6ND4 - chains 0 and S of the 30 polymer chains in the assembly; structure by electron microscopy, 4.30 A resolution (low resolution: residue-level contacts below are approximate; hydrogen-bond / salt-bridge calls are withheld).

Chain 0:
Molecule: 5'ETS rRNA
From: Saccharomyces cerevisiae BY4741
Sequence (700 nucleotides; row label = number of the first residue in the row; note: 4 numbers in that range are skipped by the numbering (no residue carries them; nothing is unmodelled there)):
     1 AUGCGAAAGC AGUUGAAGAC AAGUNNNNNN NNNNNNNNNN NNNNNNNNNN NNNNNGCUUG
    61 UCGUUCGUUA UGUUUUUGUA AAUGGCCUCG UCAAACGGUG GAGAGAGUCG CUAGGUGAUC
   121 GUCAGAUCUG CCUAGUCUCU AUACAGCGUG UUUAAUUGAC AUGGGUUGAU GCGUAUUGAG
   181 AGAUACAAUU UGGGAAGAAA UUCCCAGAGU GUGUUUCUUU UGCGUUUAAC CUGAACAGUC
   241 UCAUCGUGGG CAUCUUGCGA UUCCAUUGGU GAGCAGCGAA GGAUUUGGUG GAUUACUAGC
   301 UAAUAGCAAU CUAUUUCAAA GAAUUCAAAC UUGGGGGAAU GCCUUGUUGA AUAGCCGGUC
   361 GCAAGACUGU GAUUCUUCAA GUGUAACCUC CUCUCAAAUC AGCGAUAUCA AACGUACCAU
   421 UCCGUGAAAC ACCGGGGUAU CUGUUUGGUG GAACCUGAUU AGAGGAAACU CAAAGAGUGC
   481 UAUGGUAUGG UGACGGAGUG CGCUGGUCAA GAGUGUAAAA GCUUUUUGAA CAGAGAGCAU
   541 UUCCGGCAGC AGAGAGACCU GAAAAAGCAA UUUUUCUGGA AUUUCAGCUG UU
   594 NNNN
   601 NNNNNNAUAA GUAUCUUCUA GCAAGAGGGA AUAGGUGGGA AAAAAAAAAA GAGAUUUCGG
   661 UUUCUUUCUU UUUUACUGCU UGUUGCUUCU UCUUUUAAGA UAGU
Not modelled in the structure: 1-14, 25-55, 70-80, 186-211, 257-262, 353-371, 403-454, 486-493, 545, 556-581, 607-704

Chain S:
Molecule: Utp18
From: Saccharomyces cerevisiae BY4741
UniProt: P40362 (UTP18_YEAST); residues 1-594 here = UniProt positions 1-594
Chain sequence (594 residues; row label = number of the first residue in the row):
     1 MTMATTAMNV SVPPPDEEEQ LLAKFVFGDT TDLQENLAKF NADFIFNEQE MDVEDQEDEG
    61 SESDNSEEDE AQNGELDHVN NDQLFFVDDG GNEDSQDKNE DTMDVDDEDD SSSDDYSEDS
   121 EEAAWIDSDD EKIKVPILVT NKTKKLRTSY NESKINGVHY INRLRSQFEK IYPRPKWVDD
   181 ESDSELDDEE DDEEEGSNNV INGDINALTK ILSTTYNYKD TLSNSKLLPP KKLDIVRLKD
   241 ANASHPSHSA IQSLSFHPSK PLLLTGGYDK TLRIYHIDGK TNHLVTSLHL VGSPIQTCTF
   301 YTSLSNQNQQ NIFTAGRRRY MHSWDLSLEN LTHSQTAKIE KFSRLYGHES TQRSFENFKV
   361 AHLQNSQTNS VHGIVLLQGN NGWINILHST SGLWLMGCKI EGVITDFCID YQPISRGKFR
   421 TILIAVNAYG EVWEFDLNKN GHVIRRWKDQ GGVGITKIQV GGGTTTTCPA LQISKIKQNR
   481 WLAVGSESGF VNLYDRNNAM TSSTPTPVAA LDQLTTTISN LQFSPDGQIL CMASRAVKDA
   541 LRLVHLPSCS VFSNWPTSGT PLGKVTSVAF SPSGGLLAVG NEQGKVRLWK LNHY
Not modelled in the structure: 1-12, 45-121, 185-201, 327-333
UniProt features mapped onto this chain:
  - modified residue (Phosphoserine): Ser182, Ser184

Chain 0 / chain S interface:
Pairs across the interface (44):
  U88(0) - Ser343(S)
  U88(0) - Arg344(S)
  C89(0) - Arg319(S)
  C89(0) - Tyr320(S)
  C89(0) - Ser343(S)
  U162(0) - Arg317(S)
  G163(0) - Arg353(S)
  G163(0) - Ser354(S)
  G164(0) - Arg353(S)
  G164(0) - Asn380(S)
  G165(0) - Asn380(S)
  G165(0) - Asn381(S)
  A234(0) - Thr517(S)
  A234(0) - Arg535(S)
  A234(0) - Ala536(S)
  G278(0) - Ser558(S)
  G278(0) - Gly559(S)
  G278(0) - Thr560(S)
  G278(0) - Pro561(S)
  G278(0) - Leu562(S)
  G278(0) - Gly563(S)
  A279(0) - Arg237(S)
  A279(0) - Gly559(S)
  A280(0) - Leu233(S)
  A280(0) - Asp234(S)
  A280(0) - Ile235(S)
  A280(0) - Asn554(S)
  A280(0) - Thr557(S)
  A280(0) - Gly559(S)
  A280(0) - Thr560(S)
  G281(0) - Thr557(S)
  G281(0) - Gly559(S)
  C307(0) - Asn141(S)
  A308(0) - Lys142(S)
  A309(0) - Lys142(S)
  A309(0) - Thr143(S)
  U310(0) - Asn141(S)
  U310(0) - Lys142(S)
  U310(0) - Lys144(S)
  U310(0) - Lys145(S)
  C311(0) - Asn141(S)
  U312(0) - Asn141(S)
  U312(0) - Lys144(S)
  A313(0) - Tyr150(S)
Interface residues without a listed pair, chain 0 (21 interface residues in all): C87, G90, A275
Interface residues without a listed pair, chain S (35 interface residues in all): Gly292, Arg318, Gly379, Lys538, Asp539

Summary:
21 residues of chain 0 face 35 of chain S across their interface.
Chain 0 is 5'ETS rRNA and chain S is Utp18, both from Saccharomyces cerevisiae BY4741; the structure,
Conformational switches control early maturation of the eukaryotic small ribosomal subunit, was determined by
electron microscopy.
